6I41 - chains A and B; structure by X-ray diffraction, 1.90 A resolution.

# Chain A
Name: Speckle-type POZ protein
Organism: Homo sapiens
UniProtKB: O43791 (SPOP_HUMAN); residues 28-166 here = UniProt positions 28-166
Chain sequence (145 residues; each row starts with the number of its first residue):
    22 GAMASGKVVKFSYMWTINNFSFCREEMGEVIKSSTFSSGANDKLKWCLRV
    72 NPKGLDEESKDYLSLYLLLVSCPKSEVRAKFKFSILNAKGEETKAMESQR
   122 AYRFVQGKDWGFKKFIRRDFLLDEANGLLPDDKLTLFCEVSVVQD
Not modelled in the structure: 22-24, 47-48
Construct notes: expression tag (22-27)
Curated features (UniProtKB/Swiss-Prot):
  - region: Tyr-123 to Phe-133 (Important for binding substrate proteins)
What the authors report for this chain:
  - disease-associated variants - E47K, E50K, E78K, D140N: unchanged binding to BRD3
  - disease-associated variants - M117V (KD= 13 +/- 3 uM): increased binding to BRD3 protein
  - binding site for Bromodomain-containing protein 3 (chain B): Tyr-87

# Chain B
Name: Bromodomain-containing protein 3
Organism: Homo sapiens
UniProtKB: Q15059 (BRD3_HUMAN); numbering as in UniProt (aligned over 245-253)
Chain sequence (9 residues; numbered 245 to 253; the number before each row is that of its first residue):
   245 KADTTTPTT
Not modelled in the structure: 252-253

# Chain A / chain B interface
Pairs across the interface (20):
  Leu-76(A) / Thr-249(B)
  Tyr-87(A) / Asp-247(B)  hydrogen bond
  Tyr-87(A) / Thr-249(B)
  Phe-102(A) / Ala-246(B)  hydrophobic
  Tyr-123(A) / Ala-246(B)  hydrogen bond (side chain-backbone)
  Gly-128(A) / Thr-250(B)
  Lys-129(A) / Thr-248(B)  hydrogen bond
  Lys-129(A) / Thr-250(B)  hydrogen bond (side chain-backbone)
  Asp-130(A) / Thr-248(B)  hydrogen bond (backbone-side chain)
  Asp-130(A) / Thr-249(B)  hydrogen bond
  Asp-130(A) / Thr-250(B)  hydrogen bond
  Trp-131(A) / Ala-246(B)
  Trp-131(A) / Asp-247(B)
  Trp-131(A) / Thr-248(B)
  Gly-132(A) / Ala-246(B)
  Gly-132(A) / Asp-247(B)  hydrogen bond (backbone-backbone)
  Phe-133(A) / Lys-245(B)
  Phe-133(A) / Ala-246(B)  hydrophobic
  Phe-133(A) / Asp-247(B)
  Lys-134(A) / Asp-247(B)  hydrogen bond (backbone-side chain)
Interface residues without a listed pair, chain B (7 interface residues in all): Pro-251
The authors on this interface:
  - specific contacts: Phe-102(A)/Ala-246(B) (hydrophobic contact), Phe-133(A)/Ala-246(B) (hydrophobic contact)
  - interface residues, chain A: Tyr-87(A), Asp-130(A)
  - hot spots on chain A (mutagenesis) - F133V: abolished binding to Bromodomain-containing protein 3 (chain B)

# Overview
Chain A and chain B form an interface of 11 and 7 residues respectively, with 9 hydrogen bonds. Polar pairs
include Tyr-87(A)/Asp-247(B), Tyr-123(A)/Ala-246(B) and Lys-129(A)/Thr-248(B). The authors report hydrophobic
contacts between Phe-102(A) and Ala-246(B) and Phe-133(A) and Ala-246(B). The paper reports a binding site for
Bromodomain-containing protein 3 (chain B) at Tyr-87(A); M117V of chain A increases binding to BRD3 protein; 6
substitutions were tested in all.
Here chain A is Speckle-type POZ protein and chain B is Bromodomain-containing protein 3, both from Homo
sapiens. Entry 6I41 (Co-crystal structure of human SPOP MATH domain (wild-type) and human BRD3 fragment) was
determined by X-ray diffraction together with 6I68 and 6I7A from the same study.
